Entry 8YZ5 (electron microscopy, 3.93 A resolution); this record covers chains D and G of the 7 polymer chains in the assembly.

# Chain D
Name: Spike glycoprotein
Organism: Severe acute respiratory syndrome coronavirus 2
Reference sequence: P0DTC2 (SPIKE_SARS2); numbering as in UniProt; present here: 14-155, 158-1208
Amino-acid sequence (1259 residues; numbered -5 to 1255; 2 numbers in that range are skipped by the numbering (no residue carries them; nothing is unmodelled there); the number before each row is that of its first residue; numbers below 1 keep their minus sign (Met-5 is residue -5)):
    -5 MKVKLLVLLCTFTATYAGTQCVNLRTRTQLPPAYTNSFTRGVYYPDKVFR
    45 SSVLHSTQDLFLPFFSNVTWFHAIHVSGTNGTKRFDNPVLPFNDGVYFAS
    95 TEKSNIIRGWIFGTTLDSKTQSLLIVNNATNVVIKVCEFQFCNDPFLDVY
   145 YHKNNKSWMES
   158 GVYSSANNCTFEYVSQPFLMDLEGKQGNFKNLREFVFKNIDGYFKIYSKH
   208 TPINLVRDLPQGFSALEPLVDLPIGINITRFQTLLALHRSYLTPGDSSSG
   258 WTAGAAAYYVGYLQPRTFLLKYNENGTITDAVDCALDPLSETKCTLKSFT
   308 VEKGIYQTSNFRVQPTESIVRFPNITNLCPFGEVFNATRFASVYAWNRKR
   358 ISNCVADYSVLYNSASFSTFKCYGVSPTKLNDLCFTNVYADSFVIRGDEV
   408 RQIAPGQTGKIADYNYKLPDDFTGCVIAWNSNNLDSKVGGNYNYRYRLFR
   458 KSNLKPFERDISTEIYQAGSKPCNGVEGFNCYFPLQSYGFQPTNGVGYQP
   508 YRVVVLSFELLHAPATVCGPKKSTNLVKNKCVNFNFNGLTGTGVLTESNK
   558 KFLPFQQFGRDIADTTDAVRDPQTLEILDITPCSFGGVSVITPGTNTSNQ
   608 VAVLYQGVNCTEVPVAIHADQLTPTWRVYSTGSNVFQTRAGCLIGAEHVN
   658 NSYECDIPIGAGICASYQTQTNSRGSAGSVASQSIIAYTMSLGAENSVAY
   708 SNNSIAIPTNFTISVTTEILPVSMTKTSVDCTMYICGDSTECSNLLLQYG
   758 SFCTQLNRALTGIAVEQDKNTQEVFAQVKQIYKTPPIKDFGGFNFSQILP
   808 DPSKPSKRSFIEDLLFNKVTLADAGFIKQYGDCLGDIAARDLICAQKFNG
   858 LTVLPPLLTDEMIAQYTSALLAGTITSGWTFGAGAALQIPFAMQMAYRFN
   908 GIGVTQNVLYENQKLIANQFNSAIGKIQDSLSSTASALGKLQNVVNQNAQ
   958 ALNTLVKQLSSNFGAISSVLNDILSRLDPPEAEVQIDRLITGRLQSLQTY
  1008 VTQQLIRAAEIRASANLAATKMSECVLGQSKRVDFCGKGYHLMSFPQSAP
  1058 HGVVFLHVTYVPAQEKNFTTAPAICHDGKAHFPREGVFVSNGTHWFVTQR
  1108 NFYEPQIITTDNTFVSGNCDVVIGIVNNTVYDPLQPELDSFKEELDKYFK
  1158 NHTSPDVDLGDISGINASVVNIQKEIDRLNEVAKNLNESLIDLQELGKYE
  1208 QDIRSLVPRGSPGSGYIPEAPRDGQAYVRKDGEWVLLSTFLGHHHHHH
Unresolved in the structure: -5 to 19, 70-76, 158-165, 248-254, 519-520, 529, 621-640, 677-688, 828-853, 1142-1255
Differences from the reference sequence: expression tag (-5 to 13, 1209-1255); variant Arg19 (Thr in P0DTC2), Asp142 (Gly in P0DTC2), Gly158 (Arg in P0DTC2), Arg452 (Leu in P0DTC2), Lys478 (Thr in P0DTC2), Gly614 (Asp in P0DTC2), Arg681 (Pro in P0DTC2), Gly682 (Arg in P0DTC2), Ser683 (Arg in P0DTC2), Gly685 (Arg in P0DTC2), Asn950 (Asp in P0DTC2), Pro986 (Lys in P0DTC2), Pro987 (Val in P0DTC2)
Swiss-Prot annotation at these positions:
  - region: Asn280 to Cys301 (Putative superantigen), Arg403 to Asp405 (Integrin-binding motif), Asn448 to Tyr451, Tyr453 to Phe456 (Immunodominant HLA epitope recognized by the CD8+), Ser816 to Tyr837 (Fusion peptide 1), Lys835 to Phe855 (Fusion peptide 2), Asp1163 to Glu1202 (Heptad repeat 2)
  - site: Arg815, Ser816 (Cleavage)
  - glycosylation: Asn17 (N-linked (GlcNAc...) (complex) asparagine), Asn61 (N-linked (GlcNAc...) (hybrid) asparagine), Asn74 (N-linked (GlcNAc...) (complex) asparagine), Asn122 (N-linked (GlcNAc...) (hybrid) asparagine), Asn149 (N-linked (GlcNAc...) (complex) asparagine), Asn165 (N-linked (GlcNAc...) (complex) asparagine), Asn234 (N-linked (GlcNAc...) (high mannose) asparagine), Asn282 (N-linked (GlcNAc...) (complex) asparagine), Thr323 (O-linked (GalNAc) threonine), Ser325 (O-linked (HexNAc...) serine), Asn331 (N-linked (GlcNAc...) (complex) asparagine), Asn343 (N-linked (GlcNAc...) (complex) asparagine), Asn603 (N-linked (GlcNAc...) (hybrid) asparagine), Asn616 (N-linked (GlcNAc...) (complex) asparagine), Asn657 (N-linked (GlcNAc...) (complex) asparagine), Thr676 (O-linked (GlcNAc...) threonine), Thr678 (O-linked (GlcNAc...) threonine), Asn709 (N-linked (GlcNAc...) (high mannose) asparagine), Asn717 (N-linked (GlcNAc...) (hybrid) asparagine), Asn801 (N-linked (GlcNAc...) (hybrid) asparagine) and 6 more in UniProt
  - natural variant: Leu18 (L18F: In strain: Beta/B.1.351, Gamma/P.1 and 1 more), Thr20 (T20N: In strain: Gamma/P.1), Leu24 to Ala27 (sequence variant, change not given here; In strain: Omicron/BA.2, Omicron/BA.2.12.1 and 6 more), Pro26 (P26S: In strain: Gamma/P.1), Gln52 (Q52H: In strain: Omicron/EG.5.1), Ala67 (A67V: In strain: Eta/B.1.525, Omicron/BA.1), His69 to Val70 (deletion: In strain: Alpha/B.1.1.7, Eta/B.1.525 and 5 more), Gly75 (G75V: In strain: Lambda/C.37), Thr76 (T76I: In strain: Lambda/C.37), Asp80 (D80A: In strain: Beta/B.1.351), Val83 (V83A: In strain: Omicron/XBB.1.5, Omicron/EG.5.1), Thr95 (T95I: In strain: Iota/B.1.526, Mu/B.1.621 and 2 more), 76 further natural variant entries in UniProt
  - mutagenesis: His69 to Val70 (Increased incorporation of cleaved spike into virions), Asn121 (N121Q: Partial loss of biliverdin affinity), Arg190 (R190K: Partial loss of biliverdin affinity), Asn234 (N234Q: Increased resistance to neutralizing antibodies), Asn331 (N331Q: Reduced viral infectivity), Asn343 (N343Q: Reduced viral infectivity), Tyr453 (Y453F: Decreased HLA binding to NF9 epitope. Increased binding affinity to human ACE2), Ala475 (A475V: Increased resistance to neutralizing antibodies), Val483 (V483A: Increased resistance to neutralizing antibodies), Glu484 (E484D: Increased replication in human TMEM106B overexpressing cells), Phe490 (F490L: Increased resistance to neutralizing antibodies and human covalescent sera neutralization), Gln493 (Q493N: Reduced host ACE2-binding affinity in vitro; Q493Y: Reduced host ACE2-binding affinity in vitro), 8 further mutagenesis entries in UniProt
Cystine bridges: Cys131-Cys166, Cys291-Cys301, Cys336-Cys361, Cys379-Cys432, Cys480-Cys488, Cys538-Cys590, Cys617-Cys649, Cys662-Cys671, Cys738-Cys760, Cys743-Cys749, Cys1032-Cys1043, Cys1082-Cys1126

# Chain G
Name: Fab heavy chain of JE-5C
Organism: Homo sapiens
Notes: antibody fragment or engineered binder
Amino-acid sequence (119 residues; each row starts with the number of its first residue; a row labelled like 82A-82C holds insertion residues (82A, then the next letters in order)):
     1 EVQLLESGGGLVQPGGSLRLSCAASGVTVTSNYMSWVRQAPGKGLEWVSV
    51 IYSGGSTYYADSVKGRFTISRHNSKNTLYLQM
82A-82C NSL
    83 RAEDTAVYYCARDLREAG
  100A G
  100E M
   101 DVWGQGTTVTVSSA
Cystine bridges: Cys22-Cys92

# Interface between chain D and chain G
Pairs across the interface (30):
  Gln414(D) - Tyr58(G)
  Thr415(D) - Tyr58(G)
  Asp420(D) - Tyr52(G)
  Asp420(D) - Ser56(G)
  Tyr421(D) - Tyr33(G)
  Tyr421(D) - Ser53(G)  hydrogen bond
  Tyr421(D) - Arg97(G)
  Tyr453(D) - Arg97(G)
  Tyr453(D) - Glu98(G)  hydrogen bond
  Arg454(D) - Arg97(G)  hydrogen bond (backbone-side chain)
  Leu455(D) - Arg97(G)
  Arg457(D) - Ser31(G)
  Lys458(D) - Ser31(G)
  Asn460(D) - Ser53(G)
  Asn460(D) - Gly54(G)  hydrogen bond (side chain-backbone)
  Tyr473(D) - Thr28(G)
  Gln474(D) - Gly26(G)
  Ala475(D) - Gly26(G)
  Ala475(D) - Val27(G)
  Ala475(D) - Arg94(G)  hydrogen bond (backbone-side chain)
  Gly476(D) - Val2(G)
  Ser477(D) - Glu1(G)
  Ser477(D) - Val2(G)
  Phe486(D) - Val102(G)  hydrophobic
  Asn487(D) - Val2(G)
  Asn487(D) - Arg94(G)  hydrogen bond
  Tyr489(D) - Leu96(G)  hydrophobic
  Tyr489(D) - Asp101(G)
  Gln493(D) - Glu98(G)  hydrogen bond (side chain-backbone)
  Gln493(D) - Ala99(G)
Interface residues without a listed pair, chain D (23 interface residues in all): Gly416, Lys417, Phe456, Ser494
Interface residues without a listed pair, chain G (20 interface residues in all): Asn32

# Summary
23 residues of chain D and 20 residues of chain G are in contact, with 7 hydrogen bonds. Polar pairs include
Tyr421(D)-Ser53(G), Tyr453(D)-Glu98(G) and Arg454(D)-Arg97(G). UniProt lists 21 mutagenesis sites on chain D.
Here chain D is Spike glycoprotein (Severe acute respiratory syndrome coronavirus 2) and chain G is Fab heavy
chain of JE-5C (Homo sapiens). Entry 8YZ5 (SARS-CoV-2 Delta Spike in complex with Fab of JE-5C) was determined
by electron microscopy together with 8X0X, 8X0Y, 8YRO and 8YRP from the same study.
